7WS5 - chains B and G of the 9 polymer chains in the assembly; structure by electron microscopy, 3.70 A resolution.

[Chain B]
Name: Spike glycoprotein
Source organism: Severe acute respiratory syndrome coronavirus 2
Reference sequence: P0DTC2 (SPIKE_SARS2); aligned to UniProt positions 1-1208 over residues 1-1208
Chain sequence (1205 residues; numbered 1 to 1208 plus 2 insertion-coded residues; 5 numbers in that range are skipped by the numbering (no residue carries them; nothing is unmodelled there); the number before each row is that of its first residue; a row labelled like 214A-214B holds insertion residues (214A, then the next letters in order)):
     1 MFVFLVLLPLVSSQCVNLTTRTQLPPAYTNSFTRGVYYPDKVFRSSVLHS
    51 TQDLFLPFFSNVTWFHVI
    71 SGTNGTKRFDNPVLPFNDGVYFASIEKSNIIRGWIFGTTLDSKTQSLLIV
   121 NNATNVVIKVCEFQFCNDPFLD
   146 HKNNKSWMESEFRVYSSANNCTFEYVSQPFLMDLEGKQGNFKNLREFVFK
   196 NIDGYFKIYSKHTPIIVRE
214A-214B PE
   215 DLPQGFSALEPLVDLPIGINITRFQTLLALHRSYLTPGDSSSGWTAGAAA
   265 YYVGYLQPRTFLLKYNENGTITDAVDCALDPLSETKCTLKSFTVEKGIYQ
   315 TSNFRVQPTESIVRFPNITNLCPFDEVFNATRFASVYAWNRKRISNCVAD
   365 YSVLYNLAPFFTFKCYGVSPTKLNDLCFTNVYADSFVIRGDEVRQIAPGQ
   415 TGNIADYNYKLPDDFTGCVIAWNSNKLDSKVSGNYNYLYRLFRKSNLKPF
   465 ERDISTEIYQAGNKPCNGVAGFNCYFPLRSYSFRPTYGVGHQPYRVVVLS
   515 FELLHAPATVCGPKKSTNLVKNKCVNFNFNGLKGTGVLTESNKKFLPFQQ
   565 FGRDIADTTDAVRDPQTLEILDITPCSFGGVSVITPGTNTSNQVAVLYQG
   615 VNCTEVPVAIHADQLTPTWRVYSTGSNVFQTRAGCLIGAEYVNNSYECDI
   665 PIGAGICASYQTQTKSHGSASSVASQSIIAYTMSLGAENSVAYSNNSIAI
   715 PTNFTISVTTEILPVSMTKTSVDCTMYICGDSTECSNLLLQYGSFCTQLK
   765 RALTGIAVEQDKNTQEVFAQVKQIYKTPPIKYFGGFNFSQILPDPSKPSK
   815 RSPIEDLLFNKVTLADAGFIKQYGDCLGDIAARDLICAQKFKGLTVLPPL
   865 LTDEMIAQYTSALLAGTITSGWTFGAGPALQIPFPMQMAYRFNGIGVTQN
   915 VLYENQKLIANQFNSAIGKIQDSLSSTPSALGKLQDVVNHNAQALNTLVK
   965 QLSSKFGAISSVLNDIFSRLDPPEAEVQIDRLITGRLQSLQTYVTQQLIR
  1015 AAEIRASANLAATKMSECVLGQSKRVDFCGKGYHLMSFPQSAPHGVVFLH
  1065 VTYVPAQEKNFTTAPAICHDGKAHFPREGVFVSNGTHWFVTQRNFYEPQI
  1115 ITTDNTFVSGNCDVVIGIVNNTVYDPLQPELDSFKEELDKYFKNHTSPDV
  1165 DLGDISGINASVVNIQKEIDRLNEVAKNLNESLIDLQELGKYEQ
Unresolved in the structure: 1-13, 71-76, 146-152, 177-184, 211-214, 214A-214B, 248-256, 621-640, 676-690, 828-851, 1148-1208
Cystine bridges: Cys15-Cys136, Cys131-Cys166, Cys291-Cys301, Cys336-Cys361, Cys379-Cys432, Cys480-Cys488, Cys538-Cys590, Cys617-Cys649, Cys662-Cys671, Cys738-Cys760, Cys743-Cys749, Cys1032-Cys1043, Cys1082-Cys1126
Glycans and other covalent adducts: N-acetylglucosamine (NAG) linked to Asn282, Asn331, Asn709, Asn717, Asn801, Asn1074, Asn1098, Asn1134
Sequence notes: variant Val67 (Ala in P0DTC2), Ile95 (Thr in P0DTC2), Asp142 (Gly in P0DTC2), Ile211 (Leu212 in P0DTC2), Asp339 (Gly in P0DTC2), Leu371 (Ser in P0DTC2), Pro373 (Ser in P0DTC2), Phe375 (Ser in P0DTC2), Asn417 (Lys in P0DTC2), Lys440 (Asn in P0DTC2), Ser446 (Gly in P0DTC2), Asn477 (Ser in P0DTC2), Lys478 (Thr in P0DTC2), Ala484 (Glu in P0DTC2), Arg493 (Gln in P0DTC2), Ser496 (Gly in P0DTC2), Arg498 (Gln in P0DTC2), Tyr501 (Asn in P0DTC2), His505 (Tyr in P0DTC2), Lys547 (Thr in P0DTC2), Gly614 (Asp in P0DTC2), Tyr655 (His in P0DTC2), Lys679 (Asn in P0DTC2), His681 (Pro in P0DTC2), Lys764 (Asn in P0DTC2), Tyr796 (Asp in P0DTC2), Lys856 (Asn in P0DTC2), His954 (Gln in P0DTC2), Lys969 (Asn in P0DTC2), Phe981 (Leu in P0DTC2); insertion (214, 214A-214B); engineered mutation Gly682 (Arg in P0DTC2), Ser683 (Arg in P0DTC2), Ser685 (Arg in P0DTC2), Pro817 (Phe in P0DTC2), Pro892 (Ala in P0DTC2), Pro899 (Ala in P0DTC2), Pro942 (Ala in P0DTC2), Pro986 (Lys in P0DTC2), Pro987 (Val in P0DTC2)
Swiss-Prot annotation at these positions:
  - region: Asn280 to Cys301 (Putative superantigen), Arg403 to Asp405 (Integrin-binding motif), Asn448 to Phe456 (Immunodominant HLA epitope recognized by the CD8+), Ser816 to Tyr837 (Fusion peptide 1), Lys835 to Phe855 (Fusion peptide 2), Asp1163 to Glu1202 (Heptad repeat 2)
  - site: Arg815, Ser816 (Cleavage)
  - glycosylation: Asn17 (N-linked (GlcNAc...) (complex) asparagine), Asn61 (N-linked (GlcNAc...) (hybrid) asparagine), Asn74 (N-linked (GlcNAc...) (complex) asparagine), Asn122 (N-linked (GlcNAc...) (hybrid) asparagine), Asn149 (N-linked (GlcNAc...) (complex) asparagine), Asn165 (N-linked (GlcNAc...) (complex) asparagine), Asn234 (N-linked (GlcNAc...) (high mannose) asparagine), Asn282 (N-linked (GlcNAc...) (complex) asparagine), Thr323 (O-linked (GalNAc) threonine), Ser325 (O-linked (HexNAc...) serine), Asn331 (N-linked (GlcNAc...) (complex) asparagine), Asn343 (N-linked (GlcNAc...) (complex) asparagine), Asn603 (N-linked (GlcNAc...) (hybrid) asparagine), Asn616 (N-linked (GlcNAc...) (complex) asparagine), Asn657 (N-linked (GlcNAc...) (complex) asparagine), Thr676 (O-linked (GlcNAc...) threonine), Thr678 (O-linked (GlcNAc...) threonine), Asn709 (N-linked (GlcNAc...) (high mannose) asparagine), Asn717 (N-linked (GlcNAc...) (hybrid) asparagine), Asn801 (N-linked (GlcNAc...) (hybrid) asparagine) and 6 more in UniProt

[Chain G]
Name: 510A5 heavy chain
Source organism: Homo sapiens
Chain sequence (123 residues; each row starts with the number of its first residue):
     1 EVQLVESGGGLVQPGRSLRLSCAASGFTFDDYAMHWVRQAPGKGLEWVSG
    51 ISWNSDSIDYADSVKGRFTISRDNAKNSLYLQMNSLRAEDTALYYCAKDR
   101 GYEILTPASFDYWGQGTLVTVSS
Cystine bridges: Cys22-Cys96

[Interface between chain B and chain G]
Contacting residue pairs (26):
  Thr345(B) with Asp31(G), hydrogen bond; Tyr32(G); Tyr102(G)
  Arg346(B) with Tyr102(G)
  Asn439(B) with Pro107(G)
  Lys440(B) with Thr106(G); Pro107(G); Ala108(G), hydrogen bond (backbone-backbone)
  Leu441(B) with Gly101(G); Tyr102(G); Thr106(G); Ala108(G), hydrophobic
  Asp442(B) with Tyr102(G), hydrogen bond
  Ser443(B) with Leu105(G); Thr106(G); Pro107(G)
  Lys444(B) with Glu103(G), salt bridge; Ile104(G); Leu105(G)
  Val445(B) with Leu105(G), hydrophobic
  Ser446(B) with Leu105(G)
  Asn448(B) with Tyr102(G), hydrogen bond
  Asn450(B) with Glu103(G)
  Tyr451(B) with Tyr102(G), hydrogen bond
  Pro499(B) with Pro107(G), hydrophobic
  Arg509(B) with Tyr102(G)
Other interface residues (no listed pair), chain G (12 interface residues in all): Ser57, Arg100

[In short]
15 residues of chain B and 12 residues of chain G are in contact; the contacts include 5 hydrogen bonds and 1
salt bridge. Among the polar pairs are Lys444(B)-Glu103(G), Thr345(B)-Asp31(G) and Asp442(B)-Tyr102(G).
Chain B is Spike glycoprotein (Severe acute respiratory syndrome coronavirus 2) and chain G is 510A5 heavy
chain (Homo sapiens); the structure, Structures of Omicron Spike complexes illuminate broad-spectrum
neutralizing antibody development, was determined by electron microscopy, deposited together with 7WS0, 7WS1,
7WS2, 7WS3, 7WS4, 7WS6 and 4 further entries.
